5EV3 - chains A and B; structure by X-ray diffraction, 1.50 A resolution.

# Chain A
Protein: Splicing factor U2AF 65 kDa subunit
Organism: Homo sapiens
Reference sequence: P26368 (U2AF2_HUMAN), isoform P26368-2; residues 141-341 here = UniProt positions 141-341
Amino-acid sequence (201 residues; each row starts with the number of its first residue):
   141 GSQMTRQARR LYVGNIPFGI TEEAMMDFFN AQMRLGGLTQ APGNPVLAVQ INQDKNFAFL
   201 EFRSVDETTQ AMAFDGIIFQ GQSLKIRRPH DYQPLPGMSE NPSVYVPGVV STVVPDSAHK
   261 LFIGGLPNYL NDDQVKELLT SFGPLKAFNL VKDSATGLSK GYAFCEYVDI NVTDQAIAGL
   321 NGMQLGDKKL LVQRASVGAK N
Not modelled in the structure: 141-144, 341
Swiss-Prot annotation at these positions:
  - modified residue: Lys276 (5-hydroxylysine), Ser294 (Phosphoserine)
Reported in the primary citation:
  - binding site for the 8-nt DNA/RNA hybrid strand (chain B): Gln147, Lys225, Arg227, Thr252, Val254, Gly338, Lys340
  - mutagenesis - V249G/V250G/V254G: unchanged binding to AdML RNA
  - mutagenesis - Q147A/R227A/V254P (150-fold): decreased binding to RNA
  - mutagenesis - Q147A: decreased binding to AdML Py tract
  - mutagenesis - M144G/L235G/M238G/V244G/V246G/V249G/V250G/S251G/T252G/V253G/V254G/P255G: decreased binding to AdML RNA
  - disease-associated variants - L187V (citing earlier work)

# Chain B
Molecule: 8-nt DNA/RNA hybrid strand
Sequence (8 nucleotides; each row starts with the number of its first residue):
     2 UUUUUUUU
Modified residues: BRU (5-bromo-2'-deoxyuridine-5'-monophosphate) at position 7

# Interface between chain A and chain B
Pairs across the interface - 55 pairs, chain A then chain B:
  Arg146(A) with DU9(B), hydrogen bond to the phosphate
  Gln147(A) with DU8(B), hydrogen bond to the base; DU9(B), hydrogen bond to the base
  Arg150(A) with DU8(B), hydrogen bond to the base; DU9(B), sugar contact
  Tyr152(A) with U6(B), hydrogen bond to the sugar; BRU_7(B), stacking on the base
  Asn155(A) with U6(B), base contact
  Lys195(A) with U6(B), base contact; BRU_7(B), salt bridge to the phosphate; DU8(B), salt bridge to the phosphate
  Asn196(A) with U6(B), hydrogen bond to the base
  Phe197(A) with BRU_7(B), sugar contact; DU8(B), sugar contact
  Phe199(A) with BRU_7(B), base contact; DU8(B), sugar contact
  Lys225(A) with U5(B), hydrogen bond to the base
  Arg227(A) with U5(B), base contact; BRU_7(B), base contact
  Arg228(A) with BRU_7(B), hydrogen bond to the base
  Pro229(A) with BRU_7(B), base contact; DU8(B), base contact
  His230(A) with BRU_7(B), stacking on the base; DU8(B), hydrogen bond to the base
  Asp231(A) with DU8(B), hydrogen bond to the base; DU9(B), hydrogen bond to the base
  Thr252(A) with U5(B), hydrogen bond to the base
  Val253(A) with U5(B), base contact
  Val254(A) with U5(B), hydrogen bond to the base
  Asp256(A) with DU4(B), base contact
  Lys260(A) with DU4(B), hydrogen bond to the base
  Phe262(A) with U2(B), phosphate contact; U3(B), stacking on the base
  Gly264(A) with U2(B), base contact
  Gly265(A) with U2(B), hydrogen bond to the base
  Asn289(A) with DU4(B), hydrogen bond to the base; U5(B), base contact
  Val291(A) with DU4(B), base contact
  Ser294(A) with U6(B), base contact
  Lys300(A) with U2(B), sugar contact
  Tyr302(A) with U2(B), sugar contact; U3(B), sugar contact; DU4(B), sugar contact
  Phe304(A) with U3(B), sugar contact; DU4(B), stacking on the base
  Lys328(A) with U2(B), base contact
  Lys329(A) with U2(B), hydrogen bond to the base
  Leu331(A) with U2(B), base contact
  Gln333(A) with U3(B), hydrogen bond to the base
  Arg334(A) with U3(B), base contact
  Ala335(A) with U3(B), hydrogen bond to the base
  Gly338(A) with U3(B), hydrogen bond to the base
  Ala339(A) with U3(B), base contact
  Lys340(A) with U3(B), hydrogen bond to the sugar; DU4(B), salt bridge to the phosphate
Also at the interface, not in a pair above, chain A (41 interface residues in all): Lys292, Gly301, Val337

# In short
Chain A and chain B form an interface of 41 and 8 residues respectively, with 21 hydrogen bonds, 3 salt
bridges and 4 aromatic stacking contacts. Among the polar pairs are Gln147(A)-DU8(B), Gln147(A)-DU9(B) and
Arg150(A)-DU8(B). From the paper: a binding site for the 8-nt DNA/RNA hybrid strand (chain B) at Gln147(A),
Lys225(A) and Arg227(A) among others; Q147A/R227A/V254P of chain A reduce binding to RNA; 4 substitutions were
tested in all.
Here chain A is Splicing factor U2AF 65 kDa subunit (Homo sapiens) and chain B is an 8-nt DNA/RNA hybrid
strand. Entry 5EV3 (Structure III of Intact U2AF65 Recognizing the 3' Splice Site Signal) was determined by
X-ray diffraction, deposited together with 5EV1, 5EV2 and 5EV4.
